8OJG - chains F and H of the 8 polymer chains in the assembly; structure by electron microscopy, 4.38 A resolution (low resolution: residue-level contacts below are approximate; hydrogen-bond / salt-bridge calls are withheld).

# Chain F
Molecule: Intermembrane phospholipid transport system binding protein MlaD
Organism: Escherichia coli
UniProt: P64604 (MLAD_ECOLI); residue numbers follow UniProt; this construct covers 1-183
Amino-acid sequence (183 residues; numbered 1 to 183; the number before each row is that of its first residue):
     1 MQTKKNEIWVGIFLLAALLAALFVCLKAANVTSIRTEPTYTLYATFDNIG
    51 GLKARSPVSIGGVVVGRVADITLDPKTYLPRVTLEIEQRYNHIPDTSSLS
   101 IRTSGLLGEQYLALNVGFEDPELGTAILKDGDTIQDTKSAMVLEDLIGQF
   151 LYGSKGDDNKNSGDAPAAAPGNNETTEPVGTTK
Not modelled in the structure: 1-34, 153-183
What the authors report for this chain:
  - mutagenesis - F118E, E119K, D120K, Q149C/L151C, L151C: abolished growth in response to SDS/EDTA
  - mutagenesis - E122K: unchanged growth
  - mutagenesis - Q149C: unchanged growth in response to SDS/EDTA

# Chain H
Molecule: Intermembrane phospholipid transport system binding protein MlaC
Organism: Escherichia coli
UniProt: P0ADV7 (MLAC_ECOLI); residues 1-211 here = UniProt positions 1-211
Amino-acid sequence (211 residues; row label = number of the first residue in the row):
     1 MFKRLMMVALLVIAPLSAATAADQTNPYKLMDEAAQKTFDRLKNEQPQIR
    51 ANPDYLRTIVDQELLPYVQVKYAGALVLGQYYKSATPAQREAYFAAFREY
   101 LKQAYGQALAMYHGQTYQIAPEQPLGDKTIVPIRVTIIDPNGRPPVRLDF
   151 QWRKNSQTGNWQAYDMIAEGVSMITTKQNEWGTLLRTKGIDGLTAQLKSI
   201 SQQKITLEEKK
Not modelled in the structure: 1-23, 209-211
What the authors report for this chain:
  - mutagenesis - L76R: decreased growth in response to SDS/EDTA
  - mutagenesis - Q80E: abolished growth in response to SDS/EDTA
  - mutagenesis - E169Q, E180A: unchanged growth

# Chain F / chain H interface
Pairs across the interface (5):
  Phe46(F) - Arg186(H)
  Asp47(F) - Thr183(H)
  Asp145(F) - Asn179(H)
  Gln149(F) - Glu180(H)
  Tyr152(F) - Lys177(H)
Other interface residues (no listed pair), chain F (9 interface residues in all): Thr45, Thr77, Leu79, Gly148
Other interface residues (no listed pair), chain H (8 interface residues in all): Gln80, Val171, Met173

# Overview
Chain F and chain H form an interface of 9 and 8 residues respectively. The paper reports that F118E, E119K
and D120K of chain F, among others, abolish growth in response to SDS/EDTA; L76R of chain H reduces growth in
response to SDS/EDTA; 11 substitutions were tested in all.
Chain F is Intermembrane phospholipid transport system binding protein MlaD and chain H is Intermembrane
phospholipid transport system binding protein MlaC, both from Escherichia coli; the structure, Structure of
the MlaCD complex (2:6 stoichiometry), was determined by electron microscopy (same publication as 8OJ4).
